3EBC - chains A and F of the 4 polymer chains in the assembly; structure by X-ray diffraction, 2.55 A resolution.

[Chain A]
Name: Type-2 restriction enzyme HincII
From: Haemophilus influenzae
Notes: EC 3.1.21.4
UniProt: P17743 (T2C2_HAEIN); residues 1-258 here = UniProt positions 1-258
Chain sequence (317 residues; row label = number of the first residue in the row; numbers below 1 keep their minus sign (Met-1 is residue -1)):
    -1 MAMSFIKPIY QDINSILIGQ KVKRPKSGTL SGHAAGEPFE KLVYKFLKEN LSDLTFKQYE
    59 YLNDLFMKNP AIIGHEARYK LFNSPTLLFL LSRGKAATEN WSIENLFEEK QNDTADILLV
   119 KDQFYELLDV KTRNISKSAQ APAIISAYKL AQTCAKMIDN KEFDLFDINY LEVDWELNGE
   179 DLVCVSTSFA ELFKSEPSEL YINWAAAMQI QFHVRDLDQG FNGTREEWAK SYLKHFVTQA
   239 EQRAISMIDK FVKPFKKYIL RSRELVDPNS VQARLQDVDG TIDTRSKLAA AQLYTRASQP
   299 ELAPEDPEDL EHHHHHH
Unresolved in the structure: -1 to 1, 21-33, 134-136, 259-315
Differences from the reference sequence: expression tag (-1 to 0, 259-315); conflict Thr130 (Arg in P17743), Trp173 (Ser in P17743); engineered mutation Ala141 (Asn in P17743)
Metal / ion sites: Mn2+ near Asp114 (its only coordinating residue here)
What the authors report for this chain:
  - mutagenesis - N141A (1000 fold): decreased catalytic activity
  - mutagenesis - N141A: decreased binding to DNA
  - conformationally variable residues (order/disorder transition, side-chain flip): Lys21 to Ala33, Ser134 to Ser136, Gln138
  - binding site for the 14-nt DNA strand: Gln109 to Asn110, Ala139
  - binding site for the 14-nt DNA strand (chain F): Asn201, Ala203, Ala204, Ala205

[Chain F]
Molecule: 14-nt DNA strand
Sequence (14 nucleotides; numbered 1 to 14; the number before each row is that of its first residue):
     1 GCCCGTCGAC CGGC

[How chain A and chain F interact]
Contacting residue pairs (22; chain A residue first):
  Gln109(A) - DC7(F)  hydrogen bond to the base
  Gln109(A) - DG8(F)  hydrogen bond to the sugar
  Asn110(A) - DG5(F)  base contact
  Asn110(A) - DT6(F)  base contact
  Asn110(A) - DC7(F)  sugar contact
  Asp111(A) - DC7(F)  sugar contact
  Gln138(A) - DC10(F)  base contact
  Gln138(A) - DC11(F)  base contact
  Ile143(A) - DC7(F)  phosphate contact
  Ser144(A) - DT6(F)  hydrogen bond to the phosphate
  Ser144(A) - DC7(F)  hydrogen bond to the phosphate
  Tyr146(A) - DG5(F)  phosphate contact
  Tyr146(A) - DT6(F)  phosphate contact
  Lys147(A) - DT6(F)  hydrogen bond to the phosphate
  Lys147(A) - DC7(F)  salt bridge to the phosphate
  Gln150(A) - DT6(F)  hydrogen bond to the phosphate
  Ala205(A) - DT6(F)  base contact
  Ala205(A) - DC7(F)  base contact
  Met206(A) - DG5(F)  sugar contact
  Met206(A) - DT6(F)  phosphate contact
  Gln207(A) - DT6(F)  sugar contact
  Gln207(A) - DC7(F)  hydrogen bond to the phosphate
Interface residues without a listed pair, chain A (17 interface residues in all): Glu35, Thr112, Asp114, Ala141, Gln209
Interface residues without a listed pair, chain F (7 interface residues in all): DA9

[In short]
17 residues of chain A and 7 residues of chain F are in contact; the contacts include 7 hydrogen bonds and 1
salt bridge. Among the polar pairs are Gln109(A)-DC7(F), Gln109(A)-DG8(F) and Ser144(A)-DT6(F). The paper
reports a binding site for the 14-nt DNA strand (chain F) at Asn201(A), Ala203(A) and Ala204(A) among others;
N141A of chain A reduces catalytic activity.
Chain A is Type-2 restriction enzyme HincII (Haemophilus influenzae) and chain F is a 14-nt DNA strand; the
structure, Structure of N141A HincII with Cognate DNA, was determined by X-ray diffraction.
